9I4X - chains K and c of the 24 polymer chains in the assembly; structure by electron microscopy, 2.79 A resolution.

[Chain K]
Protein: Transmembrane protein
Source organism: Toxoplasma gondii GT1
Reference sequence: A0A125YZN9 (A0A125YZN9_TOXGG); residues 1-141 here = UniProt positions 1-141
Sequence (141 residues; row label = number of the first residue in the row):
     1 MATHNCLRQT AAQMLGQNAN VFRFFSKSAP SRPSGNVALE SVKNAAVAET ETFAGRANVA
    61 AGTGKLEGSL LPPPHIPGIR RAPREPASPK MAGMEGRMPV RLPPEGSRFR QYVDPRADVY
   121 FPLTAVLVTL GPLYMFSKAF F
Not modelled in the structure: 1-64

[Chain c]
Protein: Putative ubiquinol cytochrome c oxidoreductase
Source organism: Toxoplasma gondii GT1
Notes: EC 1.10.2.2
Reference sequence: S7UK06 (S7UK06_TOXGG); residues 1-487 here = UniProt positions 1-487
Sequence (487 residues; numbered 1 to 487; the number before each row is that of its first residue):
     1 MRHLARCASR RAVKWTERDS PVANFLRSSS CCPFQLLQAS RAKIQRLRTS ERFRLRSAQK
    61 LAPTRFPPFT HGPLFFSLPS RLTVPSSLRS LSAFSAPLSL PFRGTMAFLS SPLFAAKASL
   121 AARVHALGCS TTSLTSPLAA RALAASSLSL FSVSPRRHFS VHSHNIRPDK HELPASEVPL
   181 YYNRFDQADH PSLWQLEEEQ QRKHLDQEVT DVSQLVEPVS SPHQTEGWFK RLRYWHYKET
   241 AEPTFPRTPD LSKGELAAGA TVTRTSVWHD PNEPAIVSVS RFAPDNFRAV GFAENVPNPE
   301 STNSDSHPDF REYRLGPGSV DRRPFVYFMS ASYFFITASM MRSFLCKWVH YWWVSRDMLA
   361 AGTTEVDLRP IQEGMTAVFK WRGKPVFVRH RTAEDIAKAQ ADDALIGTMK DPQLDSERCP
   421 RPQWLINIGV CTHLGCIPTD GGNYGGWFCP CHGSHYDTSG RIRLGPAPSN LELPPTVFLD
   481 DHTVKLG
Not modelled in the structure: 1-159
Cystine bridges: Cys436-Cys451

[Interface between chain K and chain c]
Pairs across the interface - 51 pairs, chain K then chain c:
  Glu67(K) with Glu217(c)
  Gly68(K) with Glu217(c)
  Ser69(K) with His204(c), hydrogen bond (backbone-side chain); Val216(c); Glu217(c), hydrogen bond (side chain-backbone); Val219(c); Asn295(c), hydrogen bond (backbone-side chain)
  Leu70(K) with Val219(c), hydrophobic
  Leu71(K) with Gln201(c); Arg202(c); His204(c); Glu294(c), hydrogen bond (backbone-side chain)
  Pro72(K) with Gln201(c)
  Pro74(K) with Gln201(c)
  Ile76(K) with Leu196(c), hydrophobic; Glu197(c); Gln200(c)
  Gly78(K) with Ala188(c); Asp189(c), hydrogen bond (backbone-backbone); Leu193(c)
  Ile79(K) with Gln187(c); Trp194(c), hydrophobic
  Arg80(K) with Asp186(c); Gln187(c), hydrogen bond; Leu251(c), hydrogen bond (side chain-backbone)
  Arg81(K) with Asp186(c), salt bridge; Glu197(c), salt bridge
  Ala82(K) with Phe185(c); Asp186(c), hydrogen bond (backbone-side chain); Gly254(c)
  Pro83(K) with Arg184(c), hydrogen bond (backbone-side chain); Ser252(c)
  Arg84(K) with Asp186(c), salt bridge; Val290(c)
  Glu85(K) with Tyr182(c), hydrogen bond; Arg184(c)
  Lys90(K) with Glu217(c), salt bridge
  Gly96(K) with Ser213(c)
  Arg97(K) with Ser213(c)
  Met98(K) with Val212(c), hydrophobic
  Pro99(K) with Ser213(c); Leu215(c); Glu217(c); Pro218(c)
  Val100(K) with Pro222(c), hydrophobic
  Arg101(K) with Glu217(c); Pro218(c); Val219(c), hydrogen bond (side chain-backbone); Ser220(c); Pro222(c)
  Pro103(K) with His223(c)
Other interface residues (no listed pair), chain K (27 interface residues in all): Pro73, Pro77, Phe109
Other interface residues (no listed pair), chain c (34 interface residues in all): Ser221, Lys253, Gly291

[In short]
27 residues of chain K and 34 residues of chain c are in contact; the contacts include 11 hydrogen bonds and 4
salt bridges. Polar contacts include Arg81(K)-Asp186(c), Arg81(K)-Glu197(c) and Arg84(K)-Asp186(c).
Chain K is Transmembrane protein and chain c is Putative ubiquinol cytochrome c oxidoreductase, both from
Toxoplasma gondii GT1; the structure, Toxoplasma gondii cytochrome bc1 complex from the respiratory
supercomplex III2-IV inhibited by atovaquone and ELQ-300, was determined by electron microscopy, deposited
together with 9G9T.
